8WKS - chains B and D of the 8 polymer chains in the assembly; structure by electron microscopy, 3.58 A resolution.

[Chain B]
Protein: TUBE
Organism: Siphoviridae sp. ct0106
Reference sequence: A0A162TY69 (A0A162TY69_BACIU); residues 1-264 here = UniProt positions 1-264
Amino-acid sequence (264 residues; row label = number of the first residue in the row):
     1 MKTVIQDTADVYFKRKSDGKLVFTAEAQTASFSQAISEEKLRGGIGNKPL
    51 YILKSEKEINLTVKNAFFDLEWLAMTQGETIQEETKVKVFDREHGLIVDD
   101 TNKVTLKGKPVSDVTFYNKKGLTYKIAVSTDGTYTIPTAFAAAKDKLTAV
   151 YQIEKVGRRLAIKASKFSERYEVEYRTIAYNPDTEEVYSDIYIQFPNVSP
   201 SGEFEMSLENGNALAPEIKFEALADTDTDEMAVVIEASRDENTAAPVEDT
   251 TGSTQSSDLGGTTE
Not modelled in the structure: 1-8, 77-171, 235-264
What the authors report for this chain:
  - mutagenesis - F204A/M206A: abolished binding to SIR2-like domain-containing protein (chain D)

[Chain D]
Protein: SIR2-like domain-containing protein
Organism: Bacillus subtilis subsp. natto (strain BEST195)
Reference sequence: D4G637 (D4G637_BACNB); residue numbers follow UniProt; this construct covers 2-1005
Amino-acid sequence (1004 residues; numbered 2 to 1005; the number before each row is that of its first residue):
     2 VKVDLESKRYGEKLKEVFLMLDNNVVECIKEITESSRNGKLVFFVGAGVS
    52 TLSDYPQWWRLVDKYHEELYGSPKKGNYSSDEYLRIPQIFYNVKGEMAFD
   102 GILKDFFQVDKPTNPIHDKILAMNPAHVITTNYDNLIDTACWKRGKYFSV
   152 ISAEEDVANATSSRYLLKVAGDFRKGFKGENVVLKEDDYLNYDQNYPLIS
   202 NLMKTIIATHTIVFIGYGLGDYNINMLLNWVRKLQKDSFHKPFFIRTDPS
   252 PIENETLIYYENKGLRIIDAASLIDSNEYDYLERYSAVMDLLIESQENKF
   302 ITKDDEVIDYIYGKISPLFALQYIRKIDLKHVFEYDYHFEVNGTVVRHKN
   352 KGFGYMERFFELKESCDERSKLSKKQYERFNALFNFFEKNGVICMAKDAG
   402 TLNTSIEINSLAYHGKYDVMKKFIEEQSVSIEDDYKKAFFLACLGRWEES
   452 YDLYSNIILNSIDESNGCVYYLSQINRYRIYQSITQAVTQFNGLGLLTFG
   502 RHYKPFTDEFLARIEREMTNFNIDDLFNGMPFEFQKKYKILEFLSDNQFL
   552 YDDTVKLFELTNKVRSEMSEGSYSFGMSSDIVVLLRLYDNLRFLYENCLW
   602 SVSFHEFHQYIRNSMSLLIEKAEYERTRDIDELGFSFFGKKSGFFMEYYD
   652 FVNISRHFKIDDIKNLERSCSIDKIRFGEQEKIEEYLVGIAEEITKQFSA
   702 NGMNVVFYTQFISEAKAALYFAKYVKLSEEGLGKIVKALLFYFPERDLDI
   752 GKRYVWLERLTKCNELPKSIISIIDDFLVLQAEKHIDQNYSEVSSNGLYS
   802 RDYGALIKHFEKNFISKRLSEITLCLTQDKQKQIDFLFKLLPLLSTNAKS
   852 HLLSFKSVENINDLMNGIRIGLIDEFTPEHEELIIEYLETRKVNYIVEKE
   902 KGIQTFSSNDYMSTFGIWYFLEEINNSKMEEFIGMDDQYDFFVDPENFDY
   952 KKFIPSWLKNYNDKLLGKIAGNKHMKHHVIEVLKERVKNSNDKRYLEILM
  1002 NYFI
Not modelled in the structure: 2-21
Construct notes: conflict Ala-171 (His in D4G637)
What the authors report for this chain:
  - self-association interface (contacts with another copy of this molecule); pairs are residue here / residue on that copy: Tyr-260/Val-94
  - catalytic residues: Asn-133 (by similarity / conservation)
  - mutagenesis - I259S/Y260G: decreased catalytic activity

[How chain B and chain D interact]
Contacting residue pairs (25):
  Ala-9(B) / Phe-639(D)  hydrophobic
  Ala-27(B) / Phe-576(D)
  Ala-27(B) / Gly-577(D)
  Gln-28(B) / Glu-568(D)
  Gln-28(B) / Tyr-574(D)
  Gln-28(B) / Ser-575(D)
  Gln-28(B) / Phe-576(D)  hydrogen bond (backbone-backbone)
  Gln-28(B) / Met-578(D)  hydrogen bond (side chain-backbone)
  Gln-28(B) / Ser-579(D)
  Gln-28(B) / Ser-580(D)
  Thr-29(B) / Glu-568(D)
  Thr-29(B) / Tyr-574(D)
  Ala-30(B) / Ser-573(D)
  Ala-30(B) / Tyr-574(D)  hydrogen bond (backbone-backbone)
  Ala-30(B) / Phe-576(D)  hydrophobic
  Ser-31(B) / Glu-571(D)  hydrogen bond
  Ser-31(B) / Ser-573(D)
  Phe-32(B) / Tyr-574(D)  hydrophobic
  Phe-32(B) / Asp-632(D)
  Phe-32(B) / Leu-634(D)
  Phe-32(B) / Gly-635(D)
  Lys-57(B) / Asp-632(D)  salt bridge
  Asn-181(B) / Phe-639(D)
  Asn-212(B) / His-349(D)  hydrogen bond (backbone-side chain)
  Met-231(B) / Leu-634(D)  hydrophobic
Other interface residues (no listed pair), chain B (16 interface residues in all): Asn-60, Pro-182, Asp-183, Asn-210, Gly-211
Other interface residues (no listed pair), chain D (19 interface residues in all): His-339, Ser-637, Phe-638, Lys-641
The authors on this interface:
  - pairs named by the authors: Ser-31(B)/Glu-571(D) (hydrogen bond)
  - interface residues, chain B: Phe-32(B)
  - hot spots on chain B (mutagenesis) - F204A/M206A: abolished binding to SIR2-like domain-containing protein (chain D)
  - interface residues, chain D: Gly-572(D), Phe-576(D), Arg-627(D), Leu-634(D)

[Summary]
16 residues of chain B and 19 residues of chain D are in contact; the contacts include 5 hydrogen bonds and 1
salt bridge. Among the polar pairs are Lys-57(B)/Asp-632(D), Gln-28(B)/Met-578(D) and Ser-31(B)/Glu-571(D).
The paper describes a hydrogen bond between Ser-31(B) and Glu-571(D). The paper reports the catalytic residue
Asn-133(D); F204A/M206A of chain B abolish binding to SIR2-like domain-containing protein (chain D).
Chain B is TUBE (Siphoviridae sp. ct0106) and chain D is SIR2-like domain-containing protein (Bacillus
subtilis subsp. natto (strain BEST195)); the structure, Cryo-EM structure of DSR2-TUBE complex, was determined
by electron microscopy together with 8WKT and 8WKX from the same study.
